Entry 8TXT (X-ray diffraction, 3.19 A resolution); this record covers chains E and F of the 12 polymer chains in the assembly.

# Chain E
Name: Hemagglutinin
Source organism: Influenza A virus (A/Viet Nam/1203/2004(H5N1))
Notes: fragment: HA1 subdomain
Reference sequence: Q5EP31 (Q5EP31_9INFA); the construct lacks a stretch of the UniProt sequence, so the offset changes along the chain: 11-55 = UniProt 17-61; 56-83 = UniProt 63-90; 84-96 = UniProt 92-104; 97-125 = UniProt 106-134; 3 more segments
Amino-acid sequence (334 residues; each row starts with the number of its first residue; a row labelled like 125A-125B holds insertion residues (125A, then the next letters in order)):
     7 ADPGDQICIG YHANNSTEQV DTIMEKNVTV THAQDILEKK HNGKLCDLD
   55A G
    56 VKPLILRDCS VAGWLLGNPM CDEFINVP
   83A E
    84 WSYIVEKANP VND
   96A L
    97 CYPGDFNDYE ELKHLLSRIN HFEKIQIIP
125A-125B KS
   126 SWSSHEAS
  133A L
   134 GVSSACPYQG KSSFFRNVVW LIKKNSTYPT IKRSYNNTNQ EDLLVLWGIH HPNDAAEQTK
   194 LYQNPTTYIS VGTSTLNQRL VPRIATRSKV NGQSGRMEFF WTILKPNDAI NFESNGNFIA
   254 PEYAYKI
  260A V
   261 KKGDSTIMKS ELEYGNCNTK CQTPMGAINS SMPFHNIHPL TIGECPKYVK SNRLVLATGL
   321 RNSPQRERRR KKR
Not modelled in the structure: 7, 325-333
Construct notes: expression tag (7-10)
Cystine bridges: Cys52-Cys277, Cys64-Cys76, Cys97-Cys139, Cys281-Cys305
Covalently attached groups: N-acetylglucosamine (NAG) linked to Asn33, Asn289

# Chain F
Name: Hemagglutinin
Source organism: Influenza A virus (A/Viet Nam/1203/2004(H5N1))
Notes: fragment: HA2 subdomain
Reference sequence: A0A6B7HQ27 (A0A6B7HQ27_9INFA); residues 1-174 here correspond to UniProt positions 330-503 (UniProt number = residue number + 329)
Amino-acid sequence (177 residues; row label = number of the first residue in the row):
     1 GLFGAIAGFI EGGWQGMVDG WYGYHHSNEQ GSGYAADKES TQKAIDGVTN KVNSIIDKMN
    61 TQFEAVGREF NNLERRIENL NKKMEDGFLD VWTYNAELLV LMENERTLDF HDSNVKNLYD
   121 KVRLQLRDNA KELGNGCFEF YHKCDNECME SVRNGTYDYP QYSEEARLKR EEISSGR
Not modelled in the structure: 177
Construct notes: expression tag (175-177)
Cystine bridges: Cys144-Cys148
Covalently attached groups: N-acetylglucosamine (NAG) linked to Asn154

# Interface between chain E and chain F
Contacting residue pairs - 110 pairs, chain E then chain F:
  Asp8(E) with Lys169(F)
  Gly10(E) with Glu139(F), hydrogen bond (backbone-side chain)
  Asp11(E) with Ser27(F); Asn28(F); Glu29(F); Phe138(F); Glu139(F); Phe140(F), hydrogen bond (backbone-backbone); Lys143(F); Cys144(F), hydrogen bond (side chain-backbone)
  Gln12(E) with His26(F); Ser27(F), hydrogen bond (backbone-backbone); Leu133(F); Cys137(F); Phe138(F); Glu139(F); Phe140(F); Met149(F)
  Ile13(E) with His25(F); Cys137(F); Phe138(F), hydrogen bond (backbone-backbone); Phe140(F), hydrophobic; Met149(F), hydrophobic
  Cys14(E) with Trp14(F); Tyr24(F); His25(F), hydrogen bond (backbone-backbone); Gly136(F); Cys137(F), disulfide
  Ile15(E) with Ile10(F); Trp14(F); Gly23(F); Val122(F), hydrophobic; Gly136(F), hydrogen bond (backbone-backbone); Phe138(F), hydrophobic
  Gly16(E) with Trp14(F); Met17(F); Tyr22(F); Gly23(F), hydrogen bond (backbone-backbone)
  Tyr17(E) with Ile6(F), hydrophobic; Ala7(F), hydrogen bond (side chain-backbone); Ile10(F), hydrogen bond (side chain-backbone); Glu11(F); Gly12(F); Gly13(F); Trp14(F), hydrogen bond (backbone-backbone); Met17(F); Trp21(F); Val115(F), hydrophobic
  His18(E) with Trp14(F); Met17(F), hydrogen bond (side chain-backbone); Val18(F); Gly20(F); Trp21(F), hydrogen bond (backbone-backbone)
  Ala19(E) with Trp14(F), hydrogen bond (backbone-backbone); Gln15(F)
  Asn20(E) with Gln15(F), hydrogen bond (backbone-side chain)
  Asn21(E) with Gln15(F)
  Val26(E) with Asn104(F)
  Asp27(E) with Leu101(F); Asn104(F), hydrogen bond (backbone-side chain)
  Thr28(E) with Leu101(F); Glu105(F)
  Ile29(E) with Leu101(F), hydrophobic
  Met30(E) with Glu105(F), hydrogen bond (backbone-side chain)
  Val36(E) with Leu108(F), hydrophobic
  His38(E) with Trp21(F), hydrogen bond
  Ile42(E) with Ile56(F), hydrophobic; Val100(F), hydrophobic
  Glu106(E) with Glu69(F); Phe70(F); Asn71(F)
  Lys109(E) with Glu69(F), salt bridge
  Lys269(E) with Glu69(F)
  Pro293(E) with Ile56(F), hydrophobic; Met59(F)
  Phe294(E) with Met59(F), hydrophobic; Ala96(F), hydrophobic
  Pro299(E) with Ala65(F); Leu89(F), hydrophobic
  Leu300(E) with Ala65(F), hydrophobic
  Lys307(E) with Met59(F); Asn60(F), hydrogen bond (side chain-backbone); Gln62(F); Glu64(F), salt bridge
  Tyr308(E) with Gln62(F); Leu89(F), hydrophobic
  Val309(E) with Gln62(F); Thr93(F)
  Lys310(E) with Asp90(F), salt bridge; Thr93(F), hydrogen bond (backbone-side chain)
  Ser311(E) with Thr93(F); Glu97(F), hydrogen bond
  Leu314(E) with Val100(F), hydrophobic
  Val315(E) with Val100(F); Asn104(F), hydrogen bond (backbone-side chain)
  Leu316(E) with Ile55(F), hydrophobic; Asn104(F)
  Ala317(E) with Asn104(F), hydrogen bond (backbone-side chain); Thr107(F)
  Thr318(E) with Trp21(F); Val48(F); His111(F), hydrogen bond (backbone-side chain)
  Gly319(E) with Trp21(F); Leu108(F); His111(F), hydrogen bond (backbone-side chain)
  Leu320(E) with Trp21(F); Tyr22(F), hydrophobic; His111(F)
  Arg321(E) with Ile6(F)
  Ser323(E) with Gly13(F)
Other interface residues (no listed pair), chain E (48 interface residues in all): Pro9, Val34, Thr37, Gln40, Glu89, Ile267
Other interface residues (no listed pair), chain F (69 interface residues in all): Ala5, Val52, Val66, Gly67, Glu85, Asp86, Trp92, Leu98, Met102, Leu118, Tyr119, Leu126, His142, Val152
Cross-chain cystine bridges: Cys14(E)-Cys137(F)

# Overview
Chain E and chain F form an interface of 48 and 69 residues respectively; the contacts include 1 disulfide
bond, 25 hydrogen bonds and 3 salt bridges. Polar contacts include Lys109(E)-Glu69(F), Lys307(E)-Glu64(F) and
Lys310(E)-Asp90(F). N-acetylglucosamine is covalently linked to Asn33(E) and Asn289(E).
Chain E is Hemagglutinin and chain F is Hemagglutinin, both from Influenza A virus (A/Viet
Nam/1203/2004(H5N1)); the structure, Crystal structure of 05.GC.w13.02 Fab in complex with H5 HA from A/Viet
Nam/1203/2004(H5N1), was determined by X-ray diffraction (same publication as 8TXM, 8TXP, 8TY7 and 8U44).
